Entry 7SH2 (electron microscopy, 3.23 A resolution); this record covers chains A and T of the 10 polymer chains in the assembly.

[Chain A]
Name: Checkpoint protein RAD24
Organism: Saccharomyces cerevisiae
UniProtKB: P32641 (RAD24_YEAST); residues 1-659 here = UniProt positions 1-659
Sequence (659 residues; row label = number of the first residue in the row):
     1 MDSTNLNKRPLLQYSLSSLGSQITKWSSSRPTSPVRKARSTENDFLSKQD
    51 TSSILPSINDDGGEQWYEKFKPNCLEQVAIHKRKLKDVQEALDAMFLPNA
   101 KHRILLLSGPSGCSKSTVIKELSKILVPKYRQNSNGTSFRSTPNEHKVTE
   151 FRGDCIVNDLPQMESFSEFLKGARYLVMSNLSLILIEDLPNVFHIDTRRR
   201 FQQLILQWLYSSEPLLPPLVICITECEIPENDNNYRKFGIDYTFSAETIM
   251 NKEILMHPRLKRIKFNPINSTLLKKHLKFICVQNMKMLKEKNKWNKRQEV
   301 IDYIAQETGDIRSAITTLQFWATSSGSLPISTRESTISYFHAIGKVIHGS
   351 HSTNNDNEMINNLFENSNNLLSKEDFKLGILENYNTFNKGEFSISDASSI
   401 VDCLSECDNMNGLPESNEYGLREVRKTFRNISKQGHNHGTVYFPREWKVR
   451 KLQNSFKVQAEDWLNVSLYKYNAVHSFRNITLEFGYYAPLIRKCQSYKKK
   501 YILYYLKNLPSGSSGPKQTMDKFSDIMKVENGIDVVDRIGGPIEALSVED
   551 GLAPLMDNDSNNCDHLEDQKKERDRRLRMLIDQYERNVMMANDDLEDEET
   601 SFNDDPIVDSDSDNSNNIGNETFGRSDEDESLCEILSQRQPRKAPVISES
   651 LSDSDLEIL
Disordered / not traced: 1-62, 131-145, 154-161, 232-236, 496-659
UniProt features mapped onto this chain:
  - binding site (ATP): Gly109 to Ser116
  - modified residue (Phosphoserine): Ser652, Ser654
  - mutagenesis: Lys115 (K115E: Reduces NTP-binding and hydrolysis. Shows DNA damage sensitivity; K115R: No effect on NTP-binding and hydrolysis. Resistant to DNA damage)
Metal / ion sites: Mg2+: Ser116 (together with ATP-gamma-S)
Residues lining bound ligands: ATP-gamma-S (AGS; phosphothiophosphoric acid-adenylate ester): Tyr67, Phe70, Lys71, Pro72, Gln77, Val78, Ala79, Pro110, Ser111, Gly112, Cys113, Ser114, Lys115, Ser116, Thr117, Thr224, His276, Ile311, Arg312, Ile315

[Chain T]
Molecule: Crick strand
Sequence (40 nucleotides; numbered 1 to 40; the number before each row is that of its first residue):
     1 TTTTTTTTTTTATGTACTCGTAGTGTCTGCTTTTTTTTTT
Disordered / not traced: 1-20, 34-40

[How chain A and chain T interact]
Contacting residue pairs (23):
  His81(A) - DC27(T)  salt bridge to the phosphate
  Arg83(A) - DC27(T)  phosphate contact
  Arg83(A) - DT28(T)  salt bridge to the phosphate
  Lys84(A) - DT28(T)  salt bridge to the phosphate
  Glu247(A) - DT31(T)  base contact
  Glu247(A) - DT32(T)  base contact
  Lys252(A) - DT32(T)  base contact
  Lys252(A) - DT33(T)  base contact
  Asn266(A) - DC27(T)  sugar contact
  Asn266(A) - DT28(T)  hydrogen bond to the phosphate
  Asn269(A) - DT26(T)  hydrogen bond to the phosphate
  Ser270(A) - DT26(T)  phosphate contact
  Thr271(A) - DT26(T)  hydrogen bond to the phosphate
  Tyr339(A) - DT31(T)  base contact
  Phe340(A) - DC30(T)  stacking on the base
  Phe340(A) - DT31(T)  phosphate contact
  Val441(A) - DC30(T)  base contact
  Tyr442(A) - DC30(T)  phosphate contact
  Tyr442(A) - DT31(T)  phosphate contact
  Phe443(A) - DC30(T)  phosphate contact
  Phe443(A) - DT31(T)  hydrogen bond to the phosphate
  Trp447(A) - DT32(T)  sugar contact
  Lys451(A) - DT33(T)  phosphate contact
Other interface residues (no listed pair), chain A (18 interface residues in all): Gly239, Asn251
Other interface residues (no listed pair), chain T (8 interface residues in all): DG25

[Summary]
The interface between chain A and chain T involves 18 residues on one side and 8 on the other; the contacts
include 4 hydrogen bonds, 3 salt bridges and 1 aromatic stacking contact. Polar pairs include
Asn266(A)-DT28(T), Asn269(A)-DT26(T) and Thr271(A)-DT26(T). Ligands of chain A: ATP-gamma-S.
Chain A is Checkpoint protein RAD24 (Saccharomyces cerevisiae) and chain T is Crick strand; the structure,
Structure of the yeast Rad24-RFC loader bound to DNA and the open 9-1-1 clamp, was determined by electron
microscopy, deposited together with 7SGZ.
